6JIJ - chains A and F of the 4 polymer chains in the assembly; structure by X-ray diffraction, 2.65 A resolution.

[Chain A]
Molecule: Replicative polyprotein 1ab
Source organism: Murine coronavirus (strain A59)
UniProtKB: Q66WN6 (Q66WN6_CVMA5); aligned to UniProt positions 3334-3634 over residues 1-301 (the alignment contains insertions or deletions, so no single offset holds)
Sequence (301 residues; each row starts with the number of its first residue):
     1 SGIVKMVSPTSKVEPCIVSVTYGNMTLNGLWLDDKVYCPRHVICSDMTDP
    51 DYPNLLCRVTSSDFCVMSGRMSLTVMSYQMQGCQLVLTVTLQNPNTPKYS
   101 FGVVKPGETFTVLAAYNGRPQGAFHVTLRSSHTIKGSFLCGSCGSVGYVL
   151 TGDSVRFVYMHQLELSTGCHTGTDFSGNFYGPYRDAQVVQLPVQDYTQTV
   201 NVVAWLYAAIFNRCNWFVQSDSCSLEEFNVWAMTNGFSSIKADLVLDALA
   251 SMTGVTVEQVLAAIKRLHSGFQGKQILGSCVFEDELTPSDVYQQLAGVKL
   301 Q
Disordered / not traced: 298-301
Sequence notes: conflict F282 (Leu3617 in Q66WN6)

[Chain F]
Molecule: 02J-ala-val-leu-pje-010
Sequence (6 residues; numbered 1 to 6; the number before each row is that of its first residue):
     1 XAVLXX
Modified residues: 02J (5-methyl-1,2-oxazole-3-carboxylic acid) at position 1; PJE ((E,4S)-4-azanyl-5-[(3S)-2-oxidanylidenepyrrolidin-3-yl]pent-2-enoic acid) at position 5; 010 (phenylmethanol) at position 6

[Chain A / chain F interface]
Residue-residue contacts - 28 pairs, chain A then chain F:
  M25(A) with 010_6(F)
  H41(A) with L4(F); 010_6(F)
  F138(A) with PJE_5(F)
  L139(A) with PJE_5(F)
  G141(A) with PJE_5(F), hydrogen bond (backbone-backbone)
  S142(A) with PJE_5(F)
  C143(A) with PJE_5(F), hydrogen bond (side chain-backbone)
  H161(A) with PJE_5(F)
  Q162(A) with L4(F); PJE_5(F), hydrogen bond (backbone-backbone)
  L163(A) with A2(F), hydrophobic; V3(F); L4(F); PJE_5(F)
  E164(A) with A2(F); V3(F), hydrogen bond (backbone-backbone); PJE_5(F)
  L165(A) with A2(F)
  H170(A) with PJE_5(F)
  D185(A) with L4(F)
  Q187(A) with 02J_1(F), hydrogen bond (backbone-backbone); A2(F); V3(F); L4(F), hydrogen bond (side chain-backbone)
  V188(A) with 02J_1(F); A2(F), hydrogen bond (backbone-backbone)
  V189(A) with 02J_1(F)
Interface residues without a listed pair, chain A (21 interface residues in all): T26, C140, A186, Q190

[Overview]
21 residues of chain A and 6 residues of chain F are in contact; the contacts include 7 hydrogen bonds. Polar
contacts include C143(A)-PJE_5(F), Q187(A)-L4(F) and G141(A)-PJE_5(F).
Chain A is Replicative polyprotein 1ab (Murine coronavirus (strain A59)) and chain F is
02J-ala-val-leu-pje-010; the structure, The Crystal Structure of Main Protease from Mouse Hepatitis Virus A59
in Complex with an inhibitor, was determined by X-ray diffraction.
